2FMT - chains C and A; structure by X-ray diffraction, 2.80 A resolution.

# Chain C
Molecule: Formyl-methionyl-trnafmet2
Sequence (77 nucleotides; each row starts with the number of its first residue):
     1 CGCGGGGUGG AGCAGCC
   17A U
    18 GGUAGCUCGU CGGGCUCAUA ACCCGAAGAU CGUCGGUUCA AAUCCGGCCC CCGCAACCA
Covalently attached groups: N-formylmethionine (FME) linked to A76
Modified / non-standard residues: 4SU (4-thiouridine-5'-monophosphate) at position 8, H2U (5,6-dihydrouridine-5'-monophosphate) at position 20, OMC (o2'-methylycytidine-5'-monophosphate) at position 32, 5MU (5-methyluridine 5'-monophosphate) at position 54, PSU (pseudouridine-5'-monophosphate) at position 55
Ion coordination: Mg2+ near G9 (its only coordinating residue here)

# Chain A
Protein: Methionyl-tRNA fmet formyltransferase
Organism: Escherichia coli
Notes: EC 2.1.2.9
UniProt: P23882 (FMT_ECOLI); residues 1-314 here = UniProt positions 1-314
Sequence (314 residues; numbered 1 to 314; the number before each row is that of its first residue):
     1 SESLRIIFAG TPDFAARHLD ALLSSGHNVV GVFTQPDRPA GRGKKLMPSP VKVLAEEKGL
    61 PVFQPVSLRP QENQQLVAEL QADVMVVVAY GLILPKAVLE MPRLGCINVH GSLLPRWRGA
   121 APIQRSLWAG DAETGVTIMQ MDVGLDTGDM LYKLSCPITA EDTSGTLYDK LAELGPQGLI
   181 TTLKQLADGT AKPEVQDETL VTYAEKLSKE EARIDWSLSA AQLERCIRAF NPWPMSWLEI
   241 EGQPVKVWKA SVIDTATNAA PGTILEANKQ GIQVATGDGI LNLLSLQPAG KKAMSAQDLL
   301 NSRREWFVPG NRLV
Ligand contacts: N-formylmethionine (FME): Phe-14, Val-87, Val-88, Ala-89, Tyr-90, Asn-108, Val-109, His-110, Gly-111, Gly-119, Ala-120, Pro-122, Ile-123, Tyr-168

# Interface between chain C and chain A
Pairs across the interface (58; chain C residue first):
  G2(C) / Arg-42(A)  base contact
  G2(C) / Gly-43(A)  hydrogen bond to the base
  G2(C) / Lys-44(A)  hydrogen bond to the base
  G5(C) / Gly-290(A)  hydrogen bond to the base
  G6(C) / Lys-291(A)  hydrogen bond to the sugar
  A11(C) / Asp-298(A)  hydrogen bond to the sugar
  A11(C) / Asn-301(A)  base contact
  G12(C) / Met-294(A)  phosphate contact
  G12(C) / Asp-298(A)  hydrogen bond to the sugar
  G12(C) / Asn-301(A)  hydrogen bond to the base
  G12(C) / Ser-302(A)  hydrogen bond to the sugar
  C13(C) / Lys-291(A)  salt bridge to the phosphate
  C13(C) / Met-294(A)  phosphate contact
  C13(C) / Ser-302(A)  sugar contact
  C13(C) / Arg-303(A)  phosphate contact
  A14(C) / Arg-303(A)  salt bridge to the phosphate
  U24(C) / Asn-301(A)  hydrogen bond to the base
  U24(C) / Arg-304(A)  hydrogen bond to the sugar
  C25(C) / Asn-301(A)  hydrogen bond to the sugar
  C68(C) / Lys-292(A)  sugar contact
  C69(C) / Arg-42(A)  hydrogen bond to the base
  C69(C) / Gln-287(A)  phosphate contact
  C69(C) / Gly-290(A)  hydrogen bond to the sugar
  C69(C) / Lys-291(A)  hydrogen bond to the sugar
  G70(C) / Arg-42(A)  salt bridge to the phosphate
  G70(C) / Pro-244(A)  sugar contact
  G70(C) / Lys-246(A)  phosphate contact
  G70(C) / Ala-289(A)  sugar contact
  G70(C) / Gly-290(A)  hydrogen bond to the sugar
  C71(C) / Arg-42(A)  base contact
  C71(C) / Lys-209(A)  salt bridge to the phosphate
  C71(C) / Lys-246(A)  salt bridge to the phosphate
  A72(C) / Gly-41(A)  hydrogen bond to the base
  A72(C) / Arg-42(A)  hydrogen bond to the base
  A72(C) / Lys-44(A)  hydrogen bond to the sugar
  A72(C) / Lys-209(A)  salt bridge to the phosphate
  A73(C) / Pro-39(A)  hydrogen bond to the sugar
  A73(C) / Ala-40(A)  base contact
  A73(C) / Gly-41(A)  hydrogen bond to the base
  A73(C) / Lys-44(A)  sugar contact
  C74(C) / Pro-39(A)  sugar contact
  C74(C) / Ala-40(A)  sugar contact
  C74(C) / Trp-233(A)  base contact
  C75(C) / Thr-11(A)  phosphate contact
  C75(C) / Pro-12(A)  sugar contact
  C75(C) / Gln-35(A)  phosphate contact
  C75(C) / Arg-38(A)  salt bridge to the phosphate
  C75(C) / Trp-233(A)  base contact
  A76(C) / Thr-11(A)  hydrogen bond to the phosphate
  A76(C) / Gln-35(A)  phosphate contact
  A76(C) / Ala-89(A)  sugar contact
  A76(C) / Tyr-90(A)  phosphate contact
  A76(C) / Gly-91(A)  hydrogen bond to the phosphate
  A76(C) / Ala-120(A)  sugar contact
  A76(C) / Ala-121(A)  base contact
  A76(C) / Lys-206(A)  base contact
  A76(C) / Leu-207(A)  hydrogen bond to the base
  A76(C) / Trp-233(A)  base contact
Other interface residues (no listed pair), chain C (21 interface residues in all): C3, G4, G26
Other interface residues (no listed pair), chain A (35 interface residues in all): Lys-45, Gln-297, Leu-299

# In short
The interface between chain C and chain A involves 21 residues on one side and 35 on the other; the contacts
include 23 hydrogen bonds and 7 salt bridges. Among the polar pairs are G2(C)/Gly-43(A), G2(C)/Lys-44(A) and
G5(C)/Gly-290(A). Ligands of chain A: N-formylmethionine.
Here chain C is Formyl-methionyl-trnafmet2 and chain A is Methionyl-tRNA fmet formyltransferase (Escherichia
coli). Entry 2FMT (Methionyl-trnafmet formyltransferase complexed with formyl-methionyl-trnafmet) was
determined by X-ray diffraction.
